Entry 6S37 (X-ray diffraction, 2.30 A resolution); this record covers chains A and B.

== Chain A (and B) ==
Name: Aromatic acid chemoreceptor
Organism: Pseudomonas putida (strain ATCC 47054 / DSM 6125 / NCIMB 11950 / KT2440)
Notes: chain B of this document is another copy of the same molecule, construct and numbering; everything in this record applies to it too
UniProt: Q88JK6 (Q88JK6_PSEPK); numbering as in UniProt (aligned over 1-550)
Amino-acid sequence (550 residues; each row starts with the number of its first residue):
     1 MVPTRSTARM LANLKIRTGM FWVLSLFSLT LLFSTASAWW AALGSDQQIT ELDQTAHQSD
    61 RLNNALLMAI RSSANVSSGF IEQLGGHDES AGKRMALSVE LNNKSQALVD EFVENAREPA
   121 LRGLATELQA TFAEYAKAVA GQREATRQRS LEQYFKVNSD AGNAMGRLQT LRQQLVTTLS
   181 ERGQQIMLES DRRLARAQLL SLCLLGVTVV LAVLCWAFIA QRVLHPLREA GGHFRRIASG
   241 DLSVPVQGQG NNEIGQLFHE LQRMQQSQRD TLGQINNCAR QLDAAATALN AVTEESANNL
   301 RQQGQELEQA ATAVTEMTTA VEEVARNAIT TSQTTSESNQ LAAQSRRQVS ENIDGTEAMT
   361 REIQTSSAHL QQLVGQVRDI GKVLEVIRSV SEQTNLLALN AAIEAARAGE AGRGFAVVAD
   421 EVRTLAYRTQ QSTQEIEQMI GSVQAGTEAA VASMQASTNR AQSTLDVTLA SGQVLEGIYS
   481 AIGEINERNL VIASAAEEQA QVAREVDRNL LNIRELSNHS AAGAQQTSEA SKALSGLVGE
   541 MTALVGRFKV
Disordered / not traced: 1-49, 189-550 (chain B: 1-54, 181-550)
Ligand contacts: 2-hydroxybenzoic acid (SAL): Arg71, Ala74, Asn75, Ser78, Arg94, Leu97
UniProt features mapped onto this chain:
  - binding site (3,4-dihydroxybenzoate): Arg71 to Ser78, Gln169
  - binding site (L-quinate): Arg71 to Ser78, Tyr135, Gln142, Asn158
  - binding site (benzoate): Arg71, Asn75
  - binding site (salicylate): Arg71, Asn75, Tyr135
  - mutagenesis: Arg71 (R71A: Abolishes binding of all ligands), Ser73 (S73A: Abolishes binding of quinate and protocatechuate, and shows reduced affinity for benzoate and salicylate), Asn75 (N75A: Abolishes binding of benzoate and protocatechuate, and shows reduced affinity for quinate and salicylate), Ser78 (S78A: Does not significantly alter binding of benzoate and protocatechuate), Gln142 (Q142A: Strong decrease in quinate binding and small decrease in affinity for salicylate), Asn158 (N158A: Strong decrease in quinate binding and small decrease in affinity for salicylate)

== Chain A / chain B interface ==
Residue-residue contacts (49):
  Asp60(A) with Arg172(B), salt bridge; Gln173(B), hydrogen bond; Val176(B)
  Asn63(A) with Asn63(B); Arg172(B)
  Asn64(A) with Gln169(B), hydrogen bond; Arg172(B), hydrogen bond; Gln173(B), hydrogen bond
  Leu67(A) with Leu67(B); Ile70(B), hydrophobic; Gln169(B); Arg172(B)
  Met68(A) with Gln169(B)
  Ile70(A) with Ile70(B), hydrophobic; Arg71(B)
  Arg71(A) with Ile70(B); Met165(B); Gly166(B); Gln169(B), hydrogen bond
  Ala74(A) with Ile70(B), hydrophobic
  Ser77(A) with Ser77(B); Ile81(B)
  Ser78(A) with Ser77(B); Asn158(B), hydrogen bond
  Phe80(A) with Ile81(B), hydrophobic
  Ile81(A) with Ser77(B); Phe80(B), hydrophobic; Ile81(B), hydrophobic; Leu151(B); Tyr154(B), hydrophobic
  Glu82(A) with Phe155(B); Asn158(B), hydrogen bond
  Leu84(A) with Leu84(B), hydrophobic; Leu151(B)
  His87(A) with Glu152(B), salt bridge; Phe155(B)
  Ser90(A) with Phe155(B)
  Arg94(A) with Asn158(B); Ser159(B)
  Leu151(A) with Ile81(B), hydrophobic
  Tyr154(A) with Ile81(B)
  Phe155(A) with Ile81(B); Glu82(B); His87(B)
  Asn158(A) with Ser78(B); Arg94(B), hydrogen bond
  Gln169(A) with Arg71(B), hydrogen bond
  Arg172(A) with Asn63(B); Leu67(B)
Other interface residues (no listed pair), chain A (25 interface residues in all): Leu66, Gly85
Other interface residues (no listed pair), chain B (29 interface residues in all): Asn64, Leu66, Ala74, Gly85, Gly162

== Overview ==
25 residues of chain A and 29 residues of chain B are in contact; the contacts include 9 hydrogen bonds and 2
salt bridges. Polar contacts include Asp60(A)-Arg172(B), His87(A)-Glu152(B) and Asp60(A)-Gln173(B). Chain A
binds 2-hydroxybenzoic acid.
Both chains are Aromatic acid chemoreceptor (Pseudomonas putida (strain ATCC 47054 / DSM 6125 / NCIMB 11950 /
KT2440)). Entry 6S37 (Ligand binding domain of the P. putida receptor PcaY_PP in complex with salicylic acid)
was determined by X-ray diffraction (same publication as 6S18, 6S1A, 6S33 and 6S38).
